PDB entry 6RI3 | X-ray diffraction, 2.40 A resolution | chains B and E of the 6 polymer chains in the assembly

Chain B (and E):
Protein: dodecin
Organism: Streptomyces davaonensis
Notes: chain E of this document is another copy of the same molecule, construct and numbering; everything in this record applies to it too
Reference sequence: K4QXP8 (K4QXP8_STRDJ); numbering as in UniProt (aligned over 1-71)
Chain sequence (71 residues; row label = number of the first residue in the row):
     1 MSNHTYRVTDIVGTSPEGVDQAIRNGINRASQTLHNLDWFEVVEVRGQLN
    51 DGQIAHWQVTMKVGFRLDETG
Not modelled in the structure: 1, 70-71

Chain B / chain E interface:
Pairs across the interface - 24 pairs, chain B then chain E:
  Arg-7(B) / Arg-7(E)
  Thr-9(B) / Arg-7(E)
  Thr-9(B) / Thr-9(E)
  Asp-10(B) / Arg-7(E)
  Asp-10(B) / Val-8(E)  hydrogen bond (backbone-backbone)
  Asp-10(B) / Lys-62(E)  salt bridge
  Ile-11(B) / Thr-5(E)
  Ile-11(B) / Tyr-6(E)
  Val-12(B) / Thr-5(E)
  Val-12(B) / Tyr-6(E)  hydrogen bond (backbone-backbone)
  Thr-14(B) / Ser-2(E)  hydrogen bond (side chain-backbone)
  Thr-14(B) / Asn-3(E)
  Thr-14(B) / His-4(E)  hydrogen bond (side chain-backbone)
  Ser-15(B) / Asn-3(E)
  Pro-16(B) / Ser-2(E)
  Pro-16(B) / Asn-3(E)
  Asn-25(B) / Asn-3(E)
  Asn-25(B) / Thr-5(E)
  Gly-26(B) / Thr-5(E)
  Arg-29(B) / Thr-5(E)
  Arg-29(B) / Leu-67(E)
  Arg-29(B) / Asp-68(E)  hydrogen bond (side chain-backbone)
  Leu-34(B) / Arg-7(E)
  His-56(B) / Ser-2(E)  hydrogen bond (side chain-backbone)
Also at the interface, not in a pair above, chain B (14 interface residues in all): Gly-13
Also at the interface, not in a pair above, chain E (13 interface residues in all): Trp-39, Glu-69

In short:
Chain B and chain E form an interface of 14 and 13 residues respectively; the contacts include 6 hydrogen
bonds and 1 salt bridge. Polar contacts include Asp-10(B)/Lys-62(E), Thr-14(B)/Ser-2(E) and
Thr-14(B)/His-4(E).
Chain B and chain E are both dodecin (Streptomyces davaonensis); the structure, Dodecin from Streptomyces
davaonensis, was determined by X-ray diffraction (same publication as 6R1E).
